8YRU - chain A; structure by X-ray diffraction, 2.00 A resolution.

== Chain A ==
Name: Aminotransferase class IV
Organism: Haliscomenobacter hydrossis DSM 1100
UniProtKB: F4KWH0 (F4KWH0_HALH1); numbering as in UniProt (aligned over 1-281)
Amino-acid sequence (283 residues; numbered -1 to 281; the number before each row is that of its first residue; numbers below 1 keep their minus sign (Gly-1 is residue -1)):
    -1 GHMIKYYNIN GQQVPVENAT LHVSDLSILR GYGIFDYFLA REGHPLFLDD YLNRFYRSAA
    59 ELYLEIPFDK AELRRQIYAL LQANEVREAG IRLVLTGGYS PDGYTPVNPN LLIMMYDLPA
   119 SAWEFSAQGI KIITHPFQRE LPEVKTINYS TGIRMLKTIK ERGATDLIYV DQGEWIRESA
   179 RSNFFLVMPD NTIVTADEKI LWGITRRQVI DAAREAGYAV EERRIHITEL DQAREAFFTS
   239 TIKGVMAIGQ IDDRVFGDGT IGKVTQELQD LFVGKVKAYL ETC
Disordered / not traced: 136-147
Sequence notes: expression tag (-1 to 0)
Small-molecule neighbours: ZXN ([6-methyl-5-oxidanyl-4-[(2-phenylhydrazinyl)methyl]pyridin-3-yl]methyl dihydrogen phosphate): Leu37, Arg39, Ala120, Trp121, Phe123, Thr239, Ile240, Lys241, Gly242, Phe270, Val271, Val274, Lys275, Leu278

== In short ==
Chain A binds compound ZXN.
Chain A is Aminotransferase class IV (Haliscomenobacter hydrossis DSM 1100); the structure, Crystal structure
of D-amino acid transaminase from Haliscomenobacter hydrossis (apo form) after 15 sec of soaking ..., was
determined by X-ray diffraction, deposited together with 8YRT and 7P8O.
